Entry 4XTC (X-ray diffraction, 3.60 A resolution); this record covers chains N and T of the 5 polymer chains in the assembly.

Chain N:
Name: AlgM2
From: Sphingomonas sp. A1
Reference sequence: Q9KWT7 (Q9KWT7_SPHSX); residue numbers follow UniProt; this construct covers 1-293
Amino-acid sequence (305 residues; numbered 1 to 305; the number before each row is that of its first residue):
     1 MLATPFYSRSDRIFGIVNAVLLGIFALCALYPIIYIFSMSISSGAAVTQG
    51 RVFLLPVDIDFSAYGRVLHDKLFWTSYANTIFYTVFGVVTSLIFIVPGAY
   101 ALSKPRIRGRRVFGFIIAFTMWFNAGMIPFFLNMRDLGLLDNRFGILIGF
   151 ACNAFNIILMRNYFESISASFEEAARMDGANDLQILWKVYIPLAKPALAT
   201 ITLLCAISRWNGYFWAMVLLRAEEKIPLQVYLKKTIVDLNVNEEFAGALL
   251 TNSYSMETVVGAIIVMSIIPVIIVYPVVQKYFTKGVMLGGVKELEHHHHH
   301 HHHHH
Disordered / not traced: 1, 289-305
Construct notes: expression tag (294-305)

Chain T:
Name: AlgS
From: Sphingomonas sp. A1
Reference sequence: Q9KWT9 (Q9KWT9_SPHSX); residues 1-363 here = UniProt positions 1-363
Amino-acid sequence (363 residues; each row starts with the number of its first residue):
     1 MVASVSIQNVVKRYDKTTVVHGVSLDIEPGEFVVLVGPSGCGKSTTLRMV
    51 AGLEEISGGTIRIDGRVINDLAPKDRDVAMVFQNYALYPHLNVRDNISFG
   101 LRLKRTKKSVIDAAVKTAADILGLQPLLERKPSDLSGGQRQRVAMGRAIV
   151 RDPKVFLFDQPLSNLDAKLRTQMRAEIKRLHQRLGTTVIYVTHDQVEAMT
   201 LADRIVVMRDGLIEQIGKPMDLFLHPANTFVASFIGSPPMNLMPARIAVD
   251 STQHVELNGGNRISLLPRAGTHLAPGQEVVFGIRPEDVTLDGVEGSERAQ
   301 IKATVDIVEPLGSESILHATVGDHSLVVKVGGLNEVHPGDPVTLHVDLTR
   351 VHLFDAQSQASIY
Construct notes: engineered mutation Gln-160 (Glu in Q9KWT9)
From the paper describing this entry:
  - mutagenesis - E160Q: abolished catalytic activity (citing earlier work)

Interface between chain N and chain T:
Pairs across the interface - 33 pairs, chain N then chain T:
  Ser-168(N) / Asn-84(T)
  Ser-170(N) / Phe-82(T)
  Ser-170(N) / Asn-84(T)
  Ser-170(N) / Ala-86(T)
  Phe-171(N) / Leu-87(T)
  Phe-171(N) / Tyr-88(T)  hydrophobic
  Glu-173(N) / Arg-48(T)  salt bridge
  Glu-173(N) / Leu-53(T)
  Glu-173(N) / Phe-82(T)
  Ala-174(N) / Phe-82(T)
  Ala-174(N) / Ala-86(T)  hydrophobic
  Ala-174(N) / Tyr-88(T)
  Ala-174(N) / Arg-147(T)
  Ala-175(N) / Tyr-88(T)
  Arg-176(N) / Pro-73(T)
  Arg-176(N) / Lys-74(T)
  Met-177(N) / Ala-51(T)
  Met-177(N) / Leu-53(T)  hydrophobic
  Met-177(N) / Pro-73(T)
  Met-177(N) / Lys-74(T)
  Met-177(N) / Val-78(T)  hydrophobic
  Asp-178(N) / Phe-99(T)
  Asp-178(N) / Gly-100(T)
  Asp-178(N) / Arg-147(T)  salt bridge
  Asp-178(N) / Arg-151(T)  salt bridge
  Gly-179(N) / Lys-74(T)
  Gln-184(N) / Leu-103(T)
  Lys-188(N) / His-90(T)  hydrogen bond (backbone-side chain)
  Val-189(N) / Tyr-88(T)  hydrophobic
  Val-189(N) / His-90(T)
  Pro-192(N) / His-90(T)
  Leu-193(N) / Pro-89(T)
  Leu-193(N) / His-90(T)
Also at the interface, not in a pair above, chain T (20 interface residues in all): Gly-52, Met-80

Summary:
The interface between chain N and chain T involves 15 residues on one side and 20 on the other; the contacts
include 1 hydrogen bond and 3 salt bridges. Polar contacts include Glu-173(N)/Arg-48(T), Asp-178(N)/Arg-147(T)
and Asp-178(N)/Arg-151(T). From the paper: E160Q of chain T abolishes catalytic activity.
Here chain N is AlgM2 and chain T is AlgS, both from Sphingomonas sp. A1. Entry 4XTC (Crystal structure of
bacterial alginate ABC transporter in complex with alginate pentasaccharide-bound periplasmic protein) was
determined by X-ray diffraction, deposited together with 5H6U, 5H71 and 4XIG.
